Entry 8K6Y (X-ray diffraction, 2.00 A resolution); this record covers chains A and B of the 3 polymer chains in the assembly.

== Chain A ==
Name: Cytochrome c oxidase subunit 1
From: Thermus thermophilus HB8
Notes: EC 7.1.1.9
UniProt: Q5SJ79 (COX1_THET8); residues 2-562 here = UniProt positions 2-562
Sequence (569 residues; each row starts with the number of its first residue; numbers below 1 keep their minus sign (Met-6 is residue -6)):
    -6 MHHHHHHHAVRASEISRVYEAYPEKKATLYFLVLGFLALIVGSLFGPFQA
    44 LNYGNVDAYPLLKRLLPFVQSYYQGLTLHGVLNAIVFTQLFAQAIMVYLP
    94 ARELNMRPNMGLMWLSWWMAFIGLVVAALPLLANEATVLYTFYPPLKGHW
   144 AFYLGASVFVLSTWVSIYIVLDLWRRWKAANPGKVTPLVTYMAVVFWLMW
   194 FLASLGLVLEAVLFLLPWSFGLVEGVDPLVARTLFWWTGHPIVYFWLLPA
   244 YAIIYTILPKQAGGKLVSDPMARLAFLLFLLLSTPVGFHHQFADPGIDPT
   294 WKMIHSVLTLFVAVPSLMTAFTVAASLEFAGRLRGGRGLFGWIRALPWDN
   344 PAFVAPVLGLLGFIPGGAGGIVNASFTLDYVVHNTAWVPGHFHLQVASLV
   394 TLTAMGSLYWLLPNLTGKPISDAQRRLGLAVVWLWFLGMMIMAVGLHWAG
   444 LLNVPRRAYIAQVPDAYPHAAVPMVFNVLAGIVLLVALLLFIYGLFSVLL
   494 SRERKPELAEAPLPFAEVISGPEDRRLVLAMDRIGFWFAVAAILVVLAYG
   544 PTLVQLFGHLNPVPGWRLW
Not modelled in the structure: -6 to 8
Sequence notes: initiating methionine (-6); expression tag (-5 to 1)
Ion coordination: heme Fe: His72, His386; Cu ion: His233, His282, His283 (together with carbon monoxide); heme-as Fe near His384 (its only coordinating residue here)
Ligand contacts:
  - carbon monoxide (CMO): His233, Val236, His282, His283
  - heme-as (HAS): Tyr133, Thr134, Trp229, Val236, Tyr237, Trp239, Leu240, Tyr244, His282, His283, Thr302, Ala306, Ser309, Leu310, Ala313, Ala317, Leu320, Trp335, Leu353, Leu354, Phe356, Ile357, Gly360, Gly363, Ile364, Asn366, Ala367, Asp372, His376, Val381, His384, Phe385, Gln388, Val389, Val393, Arg449, Arg450
  - heme (HEM): Leu32, Ser36, Gly39, Pro40, Gln42, Ala43, Tyr46, Tyr65, Leu69, His72, Gly73, Asn76, Ala77, Leu132, Tyr133, Pro382, Phe385, His386, Val389, Ala390, Thr394, Trp428, Met432, Met435, Arg449, Arg450, Ala451, Leu477
UniProt features mapped onto this chain:
  - binding site (Fe(II)-heme a): His72, His386
  - binding site (Cu cation): His233, Tyr237, His282, His283
  - binding site (heme a3): His384
  - cross-link: His233 to Tyr237 (1'-histidyl-3'-tyrosine (His-Tyr))

== Chain B ==
Name: Cytochrome c oxidase subunit 2
From: Thermus thermophilus HB8
Notes: EC 7.1.1.9
UniProt: Q5SJ80 (COX2_THET8); numbering as in UniProt (aligned over 1-168)
Sequence (168 residues; row label = number of the first residue in the row):
     1 MVDEHKAHKAILAYEKGWLAFSLAMLFVFIALIAYTLATHTAGVIPAGKL
    51 ERVDPTTVRQEGPWADPAQAVVQTGPNQYTVYVLAFAFGYQPNPIEVPQG
   101 AEIVFKITSPDVIHGFHVEGTNINVEVLPGEVSTVRYTFKRPGEYRIICN
   151 QYCGLGHQNMFGTIVVKE
Not modelled in the structure: 1
Ion coordination: dinuclear copper ion: His114, Cys149, Gln151, Cys153, His157, Met160
UniProt features mapped onto this chain:
  - binding site (Cu cation): His114, Cys149, Cys153, His157

== Interface between chain A and chain B ==
Residue-residue contacts - 114 pairs, chain A then chain B:
  Ser64(A) - Leu155(B)
  Tyr66(A) - Tyr152(B)  hydrophobic
  Tyr66(A) - Leu155(B)  hydrophobic
  Tyr66(A) - His157(B)
  Tyr66(A) - Gln158(B)  hydrogen bond
  Thr130(A) - Tyr152(B)  hydrogen bond (backbone-side chain)
  Leu132(A) - Tyr152(B)  hydrophobic
  Tyr136(A) - Ile113(B)  hydrophobic
  Tyr136(A) - Gln151(B)
  Pro137(A) - Ile113(B)
  Pro138(A) - Asp111(B)
  Pro138(A) - Pro129(B)  hydrophobic
  Leu139(A) - Val112(B)  hydrophobic
  Leu139(A) - Tyr152(B)  hydrophobic
  Asp220(A) - Arg52(B)  salt bridge
  Leu222(A) - Leu50(B)  hydrophobic
  Leu222(A) - Leu128(B)  hydrophobic
  Arg225(A) - Glu126(B)  salt bridge
  Arg225(A) - Gln151(B)
  Lys258(A) - Glu4(B)  salt bridge
  Val260(A) - His8(B)  hydrogen bond (backbone-side chain)
  Val260(A) - Ile11(B)  hydrophobic
  Ser261(A) - His8(B)
  Met264(A) - Leu12(B)  hydrophobic
  Met264(A) - Glu15(B)
  Met264(A) - Leu19(B)  hydrophobic
  Phe285(A) - Pro46(B)
  Ala286(A) - Pro46(B)
  Ala286(A) - Asn124(B)
  Ala286(A) - Val125(B)
  Ala286(A) - Glu126(B)  hydrogen bond (backbone-backbone)
  Asp287(A) - Pro46(B)
  Asp287(A) - Glu126(B)
  Pro288(A) - Pro46(B)  hydrophobic
  Pro288(A) - Glu131(B)
  Pro288(A) - Val132(B)
  Pro288(A) - Ser133(B)
  Gly289(A) - Ala47(B)  hydrogen bond (backbone-backbone)
  Gly289(A) - Gly48(B)
  Gly289(A) - Lys49(B)
  Gly289(A) - Leu50(B)
  Ile290(A) - Gly48(B)
  Pro292(A) - Gly48(B)
  Met296(A) - Ile33(B)  hydrophobic
  Met296(A) - Leu37(B)  hydrophobic
  Val300(A) - Ile30(B)  hydrophobic
  Leu303(A) - Ile30(B)  hydrophobic
  Val307(A) - Leu26(B)  hydrophobic
  Leu310(A) - Trp18(B)  hydrogen bond (backbone-side chain)
  Met311(A) - Glu15(B)
  Met311(A) - Leu19(B)  hydrophobic
  Phe314(A) - Ile11(B)
  Phe314(A) - Tyr14(B)
  Phe314(A) - Glu15(B)
  Phe314(A) - Trp18(B)
  Thr315(A) - Glu15(B)  hydrogen bond
  Ala318(A) - Ile11(B)  hydrophobic
  Phe322(A) - Glu4(B)
  Phe322(A) - Ala7(B)  hydrophobic
  Ser368(A) - Ile33(B)
  Phe369(A) - Ile33(B)  hydrophobic
  Phe369(A) - Ile45(B)  hydrophobic
  Thr370(A) - Thr36(B)  hydrogen bond
  Thr370(A) - Leu37(B)
  Thr370(A) - Ile45(B)
  Tyr373(A) - Val44(B)  hydrophobic
  Tyr373(A) - Ile45(B)
  Tyr373(A) - Pro46(B)
  Tyr373(A) - Asn122(B)
  Tyr373(A) - Asn124(B)  hydrogen bond (backbone-side chain)
  His376(A) - Asn124(B)  hydrogen bond (backbone-side chain)
  His376(A) - Glu126(B)  salt bridge
  His376(A) - Asn150(B)  hydrogen bond (backbone-side chain)
  Asn377(A) - Glu126(B)  hydrogen bond
  Asn377(A) - Asn150(B)  hydrogen bond (side chain-backbone)
  Asn377(A) - Gln151(B)
  Leu445(A) - Glu119(B)
  Asn446(A) - His117(B)  hydrogen bond
  Asn446(A) - Glu119(B)
  Asn446(A) - Ile148(B)
  Pro448(A) - Ile148(B)  hydrophobic
  Arg449(A) - His157(B)
  Arg450(A) - Gln151(B)  hydrogen bond
  Arg450(A) - His157(B)  hydrogen bond (backbone-side chain)
  Tyr452(A) - Gln158(B)
  Val456(A) - Gln158(B)
  Val456(A) - Asn159(B)
  Ala459(A) - Arg146(B)  hydrogen bond (backbone-side chain)
  Ala459(A) - Phe161(B)  hydrophobic
  Tyr460(A) - Arg146(B)
  Tyr460(A) - Ile148(B)
  Tyr460(A) - Phe161(B)
  His462(A) - Glu119(B)  salt bridge
  His462(A) - Arg146(B)
  Ile512(A) - Glu4(B)
  Ile512(A) - His8(B)
  Ser513(A) - His5(B)
  Gly514(A) - His8(B)
  Glu516(A) - His8(B)  salt bridge
  Asp517(A) - His8(B)  salt bridge
  Gln548(A) - Leu50(B)
  His552(A) - Leu50(B)
  His552(A) - Arg52(B)  hydrogen bond (backbone-side chain)
  Asn554(A) - Arg52(B)
  Asn554(A) - Val53(B)  hydrogen bond (side chain-backbone)
  Asn554(A) - Gly130(B)  hydrogen bond (side chain-backbone)
  Val556(A) - Pro55(B)  hydrophobic
  Val556(A) - Pro129(B)
  Trp559(A) - Asp111(B)
  Trp559(A) - Val112(B)  hydrophobic
  Leu561(A) - Cys153(B)
  Leu561(A) - Gly154(B)
  Leu561(A) - Leu155(B)  hydrogen bond (backbone-backbone)
  Trp562(A) - Leu155(B)
Also at the interface, not in a pair above, chain A (72 interface residues in all): Val131, Pro221, Asp291, Lys295, Phe304, Ile364, Asp372, Val374, Val375, Thr378, Ala451, Leu549
Also at the interface, not in a pair above, chain B (60 interface residues in all): Ser22, Leu23, Phe27, Phe29, Ala87, Phe88, Pro110, Gly120

== Summary ==
72 residues of chain A and 60 residues of chain B are in contact; the contacts include 21 hydrogen bonds and 7
salt bridges. Polar pairs include Asp220(A)-Arg52(B), Arg225(A)-Glu126(B) and Lys258(A)-Glu4(B). Chain A binds
heme, heme-as and carbon monoxide.
Chain A is Cytochrome c oxidase subunit 1 and chain B is Cytochrome c oxidase subunit 2, both from Thermus
thermophilus HB8; the structure, Serial femtosecond crystallography structure of photo dissociated CO from
ba3- type cytochrome c oxidase, was determined by X-ray diffraction, deposited together with 8K65 and 8AJZ.
